7T30 - chains A and C of the 10 polymer chains in the assembly; structure by electron microscopy, 3.00 A resolution.

# Chain A
Protein: NiFe hydrogenase subunit A
Source organism: Acetomicrobium mobile
UniProt: I4BYB4 (I4BYB4_ACEMN); residue numbers follow UniProt; this construct covers 1-692
Amino-acid sequence (692 residues; each row starts with the number of its first residue):
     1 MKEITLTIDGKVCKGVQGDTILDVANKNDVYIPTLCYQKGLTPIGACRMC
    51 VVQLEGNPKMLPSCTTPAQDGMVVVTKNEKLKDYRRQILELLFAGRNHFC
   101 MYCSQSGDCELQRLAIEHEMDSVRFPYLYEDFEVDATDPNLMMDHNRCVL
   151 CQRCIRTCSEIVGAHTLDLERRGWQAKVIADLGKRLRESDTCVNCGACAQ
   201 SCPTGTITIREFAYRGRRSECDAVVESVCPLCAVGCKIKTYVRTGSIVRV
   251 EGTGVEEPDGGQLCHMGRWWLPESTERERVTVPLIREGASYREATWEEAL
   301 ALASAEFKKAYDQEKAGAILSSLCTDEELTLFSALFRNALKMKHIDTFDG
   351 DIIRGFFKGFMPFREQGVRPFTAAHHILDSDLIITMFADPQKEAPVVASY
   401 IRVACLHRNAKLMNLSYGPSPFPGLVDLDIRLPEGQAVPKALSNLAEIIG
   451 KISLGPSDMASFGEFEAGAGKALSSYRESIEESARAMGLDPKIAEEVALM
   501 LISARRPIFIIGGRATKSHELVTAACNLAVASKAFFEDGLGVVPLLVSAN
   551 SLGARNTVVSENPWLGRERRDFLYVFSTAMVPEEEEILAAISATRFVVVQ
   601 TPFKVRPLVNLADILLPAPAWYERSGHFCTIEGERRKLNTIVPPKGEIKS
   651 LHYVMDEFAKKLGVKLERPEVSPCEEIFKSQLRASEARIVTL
Unresolved in the structure: 453-478
Metal / ion sites: 2Fe-2S cluster Fe: Cys36, Cys64; 4Fe-4S cluster Fe site 1: His98, Cys100, Cys103, Cys109; 4Fe-4S cluster Fe site 2 near Cys148 (its only coordinating residue here); 4Fe-4S cluster Fe site 3: Cys192, Cys195, Cys198; 4Fe-4S cluster Fe site 4 near Cys236 (its only coordinating residue here)
Ligand contacts:
  - 2Fe-2S cluster (FES): Thr34, Leu35, Cys36, Tyr37, Gly45, Ala46, Cys47, Arg48, Cys50, Pro62, Cys64
  - 4Fe-4S cluster (SF4), molecule 1: Phe93, His98, Phe99, Cys100, Cys103, Gln105, Ser106, Cys109, Leu111, Gln112, Arg147, Thr204, Gly205
  - 4Fe-4S cluster (SF4), molecule 2: Leu141, Cys158, Val162, Ala164, Thr166, Leu167, Leu186, Cys192, Val193, Asn194, Cys195, Gly196, Ala197, Cys198
  - 4Fe-4S cluster (SF4), molecule 3: Arg147, Cys148, Val149, Leu150, Cys151, Gln152, Arg153, Cys154, Val178, Ser201, Cys202, Pro203, Thr204, Thr206, Ile207
  - 4Fe-4S cluster (SF4), molecule 4: Cys229, Leu231, Cys232, Val234, Gly235, Cys236, Leu263, Cys264, Met266, Gly267, Pro395, Val396

# Chain C
Protein: NiFe hydrogenase subunit C
Source organism: Acetomicrobium mobile
UniProt: I4BYB8 (I4BYB8_ACEMN); numbering as in UniProt (aligned over 1-156)
Amino-acid sequence (156 residues; numbered 1 to 156; the number before each row is that of its first residue):
     1 MALSTVDVVEKVKEIVAPWKGKQGGLIPILQEVQRELGYLPEEALLTISR
    51 ELKMPKAEVYGVATFYAQFHLKPRGRHVIRVCRGTACHVRGSLQILEKVK
   101 QMLGIEENETTDDLRFTLEPVACLGACGLAPVMMVDEDTHGRMTPDKIQA
   151 ILDKYQ
Unresolved in the structure: 1-3, 76-156

# How chain A and chain C interact
Pairs across the interface (24; chain A residue first):
  His165(A) with Pro55(C); Ala57(C); Glu58(C), salt bridge
  Thr166(A) with Ala57(C)
  Leu167(A) with Ala57(C)
  Asp168(A) with Ala57(C); Glu58(C)
  Leu169(A) with Gly61(C)
  Glu170(A) with Tyr60(C)
  Arg171(A) with Thr64(C)
  Arg172(A) with Thr64(C); Phe65(C), hydrogen bond (side chain-backbone)
  Ile179(A) with Tyr60(C), hydrophobic
  Asp181(A) with Lys56(C)
  Leu182(A) with Glu42(C); Leu45(C), hydrophobic; Tyr60(C), hydrophobic
  Lys184(A) with Glu42(C)
  Asp190(A) with Lys56(C), salt bridge
  Leu406(A) with Lys53(C); Pro55(C), hydrophobic
  Gly424(A) with Lys53(C)
  Val426(A) with Lys53(C), hydrogen bond (backbone-side chain)
  Asp427(A) with Lys53(C)
Also at the interface, not in a pair above, chain A (20 interface residues in all): Gly183, Thr191, Leu425
Also at the interface, not in a pair above, chain C (14 interface residues in all): Leu46, Tyr66, Ala67

# Overview
The interface between chain A and chain C involves 20 residues on one side and 14 on the other, with 2
hydrogen bonds and 2 salt bridges. Among the polar pairs are His165(A)-Glu58(C), Asp190(A)-Lys56(C) and
Arg172(A)-Phe65(C).
Here chain A is NiFe hydrogenase subunit A and chain C is NiFe hydrogenase subunit C, both from Acetomicrobium
mobile. Entry 7T30 (Structure of electron bifurcating Ni-Fe hydrogenase complex HydABCSL in FMN/NAD(H) bound
state) was determined by electron microscopy together with 7T2R from the same study.
